PDB entry 4QXV | X-ray diffraction, 1.12 A resolution | chains A and B

# Chain A (and B)
Protein: Transthyretin
Source organism: Homo sapiens
Notes: chain B of this document is another copy of the same molecule, construct and numbering; everything in this record applies to it too
UniProtKB: P02766 (TTHY_HUMAN); residues 1-127 here correspond to UniProt positions 21-147 (UniProt number = residue number + 20)
Sequence (127 residues; each row starts with the number of its first residue):
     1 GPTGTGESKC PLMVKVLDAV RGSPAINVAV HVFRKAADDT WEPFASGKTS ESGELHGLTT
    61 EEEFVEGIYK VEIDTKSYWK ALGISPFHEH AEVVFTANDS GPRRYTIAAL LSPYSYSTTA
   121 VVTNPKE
Unresolved in the structure: 1-9, 126-127 (chain B: 1-9, 125-127)
Curated features (UniProtKB/Swiss-Prot):
  - binding site (L-thyroxine): Lys-15, Glu-54, Ser-117
  - modified residue: Cys-10 (Sulfocysteine), Glu-42 (4-carboxyglutamate), Ser-52 (Phosphoserine)
  - glycosylation: Asn-98 (N-linked (GlcNAc...) asparagine)
Bound ions: Na+ near Asp-99 (its only coordinating residue here)
Ligand contacts: Luteolin (LU2; 2-(3,4-dihydroxyphenyl)-5,7-dihydroxy-4H-chromen-4-one): Lys-15, Leu-17, Ala-108, Ala-109, Leu-110, Ser-117, Thr-118, Thr-119
From the paper describing this entry:
  - binding site for Luteolin: Lys-15, Leu-17, Ser-117, Thr-119
  - conformationally variable residues (loop rearrangement): Tyr-78 to Ser-85, Asp-99 to Arg-104

# How chain A and chain B interact
Residue-residue contacts - 39 pairs, chain A then chain B:
  Lys-70(A) with Glu-92(B), salt bridge
  Phe-87(A) with Phe-95(B), hydrophobic; Tyr-105(B), hydrophobic; Ile-107(B), hydrophobic; Ala-120(B), hydrophobic; Val-122(B), hydrophobic
  His-88(A) with Val-93(B); Val-94(B)
  Glu-89(A) with Val-94(B), hydrogen bond (backbone-backbone); Thr-96(B), hydrogen bond
  Glu-92(A) with Glu-92(B); Val-94(B); Tyr-116(B), hydrogen bond (backbone-side chain)
  Val-93(A) with His-88(B)
  Val-94(A) with His-88(B); Glu-89(B), hydrogen bond (backbone-backbone); His-90(B); Glu-92(B)
  Phe-95(A) with Phe-87(B), hydrophobic
  Thr-96(A) with Glu-89(B), hydrogen bond
  Tyr-105(A) with Phe-87(B), hydrophobic
  Ile-107(A) with Phe-87(B), hydrophobic
  Tyr-114(A) with Thr-119(B), hydrogen bond (backbone-side chain); Ala-120(B), hydrogen bond (backbone-backbone)
  Ser-115(A) with Thr-118(B), hydrogen bond (side chain-backbone); Thr-119(B), hydrogen bond
  Tyr-116(A) with Glu-92(B), hydrogen bond (side chain-backbone); Ser-117(B); Thr-118(B), hydrogen bond (backbone-backbone)
  Ser-117(A) with Tyr-116(B); Ser-117(B)
  Thr-118(A) with Ser-115(B), hydrogen bond (backbone-side chain); Tyr-116(B), hydrogen bond (backbone-backbone)
  Thr-119(A) with Tyr-114(B), hydrogen bond (side chain-backbone); Ser-115(B), hydrogen bond
  Ala-120(A) with Phe-87(B), hydrophobic; Tyr-114(B), hydrogen bond (backbone-backbone)
  Val-122(A) with Phe-87(B), hydrophobic; Tyr-114(B), hydrophobic
Interface residues without a listed pair, chain A (22 interface residues in all): Ile-68, Lys-76, His-90
Interface residues without a listed pair, chain B (21 interface residues in all): Ile-68, Lys-76

# Overview
Chain A and chain B form an interface of 22 and 21 residues respectively, with 16 hydrogen bonds and 1 salt
bridge. Among the polar pairs are Lys-70(A)/Glu-92(B), Glu-89(A)/Thr-96(B) and Glu-92(A)/Tyr-116(B). Ligands
of chain A: Luteolin. From the paper: a binding site for Luteolin at Lys-15(A), Leu-17(A) and Ser-117(A) among
others; conformational variability at Tyr-78(A) and Asp-99(A).
Both chains are Transthyretin (Homo sapiens). Entry 4QXV (CRYSTAL STRUCTURE of HUMAN TRANSTHYRETIN IN COMPLEX
WITH LUTEOLIN AT 1.1 A RESOLUTION) was determined by X-ray diffraction, deposited together with 4QYA.
